PDB entry 7ED5 | electron microscopy, 2.98 A resolution | chains A and I of the 6 polymer chains in the assembly

Chain A:
Name: RNA-directed RNA polymerase
Source organism: Severe acute respiratory syndrome coronavirus 2
Notes: EC 2.7.7.48
UniProt: P0DTD1 (R1AB_SARS2); residues 1-932 here correspond to UniProt positions 4393-5324 (UniProt number = residue number + 4392)
Chain sequence (956 residues; row label = number of the first residue in the row; numbers below 1 keep their minus sign (Met-23 is residue -23)):
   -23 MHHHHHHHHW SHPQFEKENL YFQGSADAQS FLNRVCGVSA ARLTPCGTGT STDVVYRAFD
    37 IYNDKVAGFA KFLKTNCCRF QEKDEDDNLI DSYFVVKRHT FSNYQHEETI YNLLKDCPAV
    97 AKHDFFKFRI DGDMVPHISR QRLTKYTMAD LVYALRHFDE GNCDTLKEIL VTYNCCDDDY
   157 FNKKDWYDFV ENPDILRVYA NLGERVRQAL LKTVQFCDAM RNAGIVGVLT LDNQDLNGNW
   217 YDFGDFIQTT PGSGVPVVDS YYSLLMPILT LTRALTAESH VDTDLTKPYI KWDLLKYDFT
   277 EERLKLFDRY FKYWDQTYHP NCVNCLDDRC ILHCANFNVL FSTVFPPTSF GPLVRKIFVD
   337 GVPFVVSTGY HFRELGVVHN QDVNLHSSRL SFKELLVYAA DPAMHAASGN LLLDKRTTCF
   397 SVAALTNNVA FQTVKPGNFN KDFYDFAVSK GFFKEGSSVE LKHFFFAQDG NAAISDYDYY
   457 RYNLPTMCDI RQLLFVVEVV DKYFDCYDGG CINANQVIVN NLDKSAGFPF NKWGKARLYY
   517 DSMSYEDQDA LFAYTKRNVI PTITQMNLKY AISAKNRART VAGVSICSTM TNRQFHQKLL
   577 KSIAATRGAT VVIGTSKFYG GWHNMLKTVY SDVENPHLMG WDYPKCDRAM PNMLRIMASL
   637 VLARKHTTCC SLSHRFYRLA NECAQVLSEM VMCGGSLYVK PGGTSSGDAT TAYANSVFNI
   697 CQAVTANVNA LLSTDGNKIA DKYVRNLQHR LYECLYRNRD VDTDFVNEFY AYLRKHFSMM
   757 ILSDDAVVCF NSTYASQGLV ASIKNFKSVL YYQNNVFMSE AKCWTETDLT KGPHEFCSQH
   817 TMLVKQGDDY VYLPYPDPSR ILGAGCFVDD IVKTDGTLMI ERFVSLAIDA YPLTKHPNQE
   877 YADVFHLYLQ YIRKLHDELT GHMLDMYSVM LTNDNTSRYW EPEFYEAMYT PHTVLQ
Unresolved in the structure: -23 to 3, 930-932
Sequence notes: initiating methionine (-23); expression tag (-22 to 0)
Curated features (UniProtKB/Swiss-Prot):
  - region: Lys545 to Arg555 (Interaction with RMP Remdesivir), Thr582 to Pro620 (RdRp Palm N-ter)
  - active site: Ser759, Asp760, Asp761
  - binding site (Mn(2+)): Asn209, Asp218
  - binding site (Zn(2+)): His295, Cys301, Cys306, Cys310, Cys487, His642, Cys645, Cys646
  - site: Gln932 (Cleavage)
Metal / ion sites: Mg2+ site 1: Asn209, Asp218 (together with at-9010); Mg2+ site 2: Asp218 (together with at-9010); Zn2+ site 1: His295, Cys301, Cys306, Cys310; Zn2+ site 2: Cys487, His642, Cys645, Cys646; Mg2+ site 3: Asp618 (together with at-9010)
Residues lining bound ligands:
  - at-9010 (AT9; [[(2R,3R,4R,5R)-5-(2-azanyl-6-oxidanylidene-1H-purin-9-yl)-4-fluoranyl-4-methyl-3-oxidanyl-oxolan-2-yl]methoxy-oxidanyl-phosphoryl] phosphono hydrogen phosphate), molecule 1: Val31, Arg33, Phe35, Lys50, Asn52, Cys53, Arg55, Tyr69, Val71, Lys73, Glu83, Arg116, Leu119, Thr120, Lys121, Thr123, Asp208, Asn209, Asp211, Tyr217, Asp218
  - at-9010 (AT9), molecule 2: Lys545, Arg553, Val557, Asp618, Tyr619, Pro620, Lys621, Cys622, Asp623, Ser682, Gly683, Thr687, Asn691, Ser759, Asp760, Lys798
  - at-9010 (AT9), molecule 3: Ala688, Leu758, Ser759, Asp760, Asp761, Cys813, Ser814
What the authors report for this chain:
  - binding site for the 20-nt RNA strand (chain I): Ser814
  - Mg2+ coordination: Asn209, Asp218, Asp618, Asp760
  - binding site for at-9010: Lys50, Arg55, Lys73, Arg116, Thr120, Tyr217, Lys545, Lys621, Ser682

Chain I:
Molecule: 20-nt RNA strand
Sequence (20 nucleotides; numbered 13 to 32; the number before each row is that of its first residue):
    13 GCUAUGUGAG AUUAAGUUAU
Glycans and other covalent adducts: at-9010 (AT9) linked to U32

Interface between chain A and chain I:
Pairs across the interface (16):
  Arg513(A) - A27(I)  salt bridge to the phosphate
  Cys813(A) - U32(I)  phosphate contact
  Ser814(A) - U32(I)  phosphate contact
  Gln815(A) - U32(I)  sugar contact
  Arg836(A) - A31(I)  salt bridge to the phosphate
  Arg836(A) - U32(I)  salt bridge to the phosphate
  Ala840(A) - A31(I)  phosphate contact
  Lys849(A) - U30(I)  salt bridge to the phosphate
  Glu857(A) - G28(I)  base contact
  Glu857(A) - U29(I)  sugar contact
  Arg858(A) - U29(I)  sugar contact
  Arg858(A) - U30(I)  sugar contact
  Ser861(A) - U30(I)  hydrogen bond to the sugar
  Leu862(A) - U30(I)  phosphate contact
  Asp865(A) - U30(I)  sugar contact
  Asp865(A) - A31(I)  sugar contact
Other interface residues (no listed pair), chain A (13 interface residues in all): Lys593

Overview:
13 residues of chain A and 6 residues of chain I are in contact; the contacts include 1 hydrogen bond and 4
salt bridges. Polar pairs include Ser861(A)-U30(I), Arg513(A)-A27(I) and Arg836(A)-A31(I). From the paper: a
binding site for at-9010 at Lys50(A), Arg55(A) and Lys73(A) among others; a binding site for the 20-nt RNA
strand (chain I) at Ser814(A).
Here chain A is RNA-directed RNA polymerase (Severe acute respiratory syndrome coronavirus 2) and chain I is a
20-nt RNA strand. Entry 7ED5 (A dual mechanism of action of AT-527 against SARS-CoV-2 polymerase) was
determined by electron microscopy.
